Entry 5HQ2 (X-ray diffraction, 4.50 A resolution (low resolution: residue-level contacts below are approximate; hydrogen-bond / salt-bridge calls are withheld)); this record covers chains G and H of the 8 polymer chains in the assembly.

# Chain G
Molecule: Histone H2A
Organism: Xenopus laevis
UniProt: Q6AZJ8 (Q6AZJ8_XENLA); residues 1-129 here correspond to UniProt positions 2-130 (UniProt number = residue number + 1)
Amino-acid sequence (129 residues; each row starts with the number of its first residue):
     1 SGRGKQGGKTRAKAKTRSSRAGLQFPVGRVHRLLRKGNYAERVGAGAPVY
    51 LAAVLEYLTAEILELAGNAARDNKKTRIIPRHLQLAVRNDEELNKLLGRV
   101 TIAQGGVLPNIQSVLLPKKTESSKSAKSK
Disordered / not traced: 1-14, 120-129
Reported in the primary citation:
  - mutagenesis - E61A/E64A/D90A/E92A: decreased catalytic activity on full length Set8

# Chain H
Molecule: Histone H2B 1.1
Organism: Xenopus laevis
UniProt: P02281 (H2B11_XENLA); residues 1-122 here correspond to UniProt positions 5-126 (UniProt number = residue number + 4)
Amino-acid sequence (122 residues; each row starts with the number of its first residue):
     1 AKSAPAPKKGSKKAVTKTQKKDGKKRRKTRKESYAIYVYKVLKQVHPDTG
    51 ISSKAMSIMNSFVNDVFERIAGEASRLAHYNKRSTITSREIQTAVRLLLP
   101 GELAKHAVSEGTKAVTKYTSAK
Disordered / not traced: 1-27
Differences from the reference sequence: conflict Thr-29 (Ser33 in P02281)
Curated features (UniProtKB/Swiss-Prot):
  - modified residue: Lys-2 (N6-acetyllysine), Lys-9 (N6-acetyllysine), Ser-11 (Phosphoserine), Lys-12 (N6-acetyllysine), Lys-17 (N6-acetyllysine)
  - glycosylation: Ser-109 (O-linked (GlcNAc) serine)
  - cross-link: Lys-117 (Glycyl lysine isopeptide (Lys-Gly) (interchain with G-Cter in ubiquitin))

# Interface between chain G and chain H
Pairs across the interface (28):
  Arg-20(G) with Lys-117(H); Ala-121(H)
  Ala-21(G) with Ala-114(H); Lys-117(H); Tyr-118(H)
  Tyr-39(G) with Ser-75(H)
  Glu-41(G) with Ser-84(H)
  Arg-42(G) with Ser-84(H); Thr-85(H); Ile-86(H)
  Val-43(G) with Ile-86(H)
  Gly-44(G) with Ile-86(H)
  Ala-47(G) with Ile-86(H); Thr-87(H); Ser-88(H)
  Ala-53(G) with Glu-110(H); Gly-111(H); Ala-114(H)
  Tyr-57(G) with Ala-107(H); Glu-110(H)
  Thr-76(G) with Thr-49(H)
  Arg-77(G) with Gly-50(H); Ile-51(H)
  Ile-78(G) with Gly-50(H); Ile-51(H); Ser-52(H)
  Pro-80(G) with Ala-55(H)
  Glu-92(G) with Pro-100(H)
Other interface residues (no listed pair), chain G (23 interface residues in all): Phe-25, Gly-46, Val-49, Tyr-50, Val-54, Leu-63, Glu-64, Ile-79
Other interface residues (no listed pair), chain H (23 interface residues in all): Tyr-37, Val-45, Ala-71, Ile-91

# Overview
The chain G/chain H interface involves 23 residues from each chain. The paper reports that E61A/E64A/D90A/E92A
of chain G reduce catalytic activity on full length Set8.
Chain G is Histone H2A and chain H is Histone H2B 1.1, both from Xenopus laevis; the structure, Structural
model of Set8 histone H4 Lys20 methyltransferase bound to nucleosome core particle, was determined by X-ray
diffraction.
